Entry 1U0G (X-ray diffraction, 1.70 A resolution); this record covers chains A and B.

== Chain A (and B) ==
Name: Glucose-6-phosphate isomerase
From: Mus musculus
Notes: EC 5.3.1.9; chain B of this document is another copy of the same molecule, construct and numbering; everything in this record applies to it too
Reference sequence: P06745 (G6PI_MOUSE); residues 0-557 here = UniProt positions 0-557
Chain sequence (564 residues; numbered 0 to 563; the number before each row is that of its first residue; numbering starts at 0):
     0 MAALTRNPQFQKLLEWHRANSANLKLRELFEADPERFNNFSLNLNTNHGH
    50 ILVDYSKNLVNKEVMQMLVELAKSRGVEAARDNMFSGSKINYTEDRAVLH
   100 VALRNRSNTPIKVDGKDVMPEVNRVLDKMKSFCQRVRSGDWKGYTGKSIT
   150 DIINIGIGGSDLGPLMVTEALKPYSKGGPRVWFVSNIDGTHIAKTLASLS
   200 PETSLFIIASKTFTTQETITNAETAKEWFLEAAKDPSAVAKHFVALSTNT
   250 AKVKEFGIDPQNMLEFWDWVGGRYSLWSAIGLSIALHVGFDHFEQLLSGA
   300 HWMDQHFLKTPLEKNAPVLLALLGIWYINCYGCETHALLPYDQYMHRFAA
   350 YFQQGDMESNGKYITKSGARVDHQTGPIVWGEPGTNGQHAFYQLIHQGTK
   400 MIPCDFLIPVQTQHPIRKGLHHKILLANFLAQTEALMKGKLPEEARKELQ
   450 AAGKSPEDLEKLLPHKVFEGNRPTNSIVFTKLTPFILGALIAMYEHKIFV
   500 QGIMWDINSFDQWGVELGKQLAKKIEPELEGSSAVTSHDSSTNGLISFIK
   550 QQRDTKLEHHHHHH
Disordered / not traced: 0, 557-563
Sequence notes: expression tag (558-563)
Ligand contacts: erythose-4-phosphate (E4P): Ile-156, Gly-157, Gly-158, Ser-159, Ala-208, Ser-209, Lys-210, Thr-211, Phe-212, Thr-214, Thr-217, Gly-271, Arg-272, Gln-353, Glu-357, Gln-511, Val-514, Lys-518

== Interface between chain A and chain B ==
Residue-residue contacts - 330 pairs, chain A then chain B:
  Phe-29(A) / Ser-539(B)
  Phe-29(A) / Ser-540(B)
  Pro-33(A) / Ser-539(B)
  Arg-35(A) / Ser-539(B)
  Phe-36(A) / Ser-539(B)  hydrogen bond (backbone-side chain)
  Phe-36(A) / Ser-540(B)
  Phe-36(A) / Gly-543(B)
  Asn-42(A) / Phe-547(B)
  His-49(A) / Phe-547(B)
  His-49(A) / Gln-551(B)
  Leu-51(A) / Leu-544(B)  hydrophobic
  Leu-51(A) / Phe-547(B)  hydrophobic
  Asp-53(A) / Ser-540(B)  hydrogen bond
  Asp-53(A) / Leu-544(B)
  Ser-55(A) / Ser-540(B)  hydrogen bond
  Lys-56(A) / Ser-540(B)  hydrogen bond
  Lys-56(A) / Thr-541(B)
  Lys-56(A) / Leu-544(B)
  Thr-92(A) / Leu-461(B)
  Thr-92(A) / His-464(B)
  Ile-156(A) / Thr-384(B)
  Ile-156(A) / Asn-385(B)
  Ile-156(A) / His-388(B)
  Gly-157(A) / His-388(B)
  Ser-184(A) / Asn-385(B)  hydrogen bond
  Asn-185(A) / Gln-342(B)  hydrogen bond
  Asn-185(A) / Gly-383(B)  hydrogen bond (side chain-backbone)
  Asn-185(A) / Thr-384(B)  hydrogen bond (side chain-backbone)
  Asn-185(A) / Asn-385(B)
  Asn-185(A) / Leu-424(B)
  Ile-186(A) / Thr-384(B)
  Ile-186(A) / His-420(B)  hydrogen bond (backbone-side chain)
  Ile-186(A) / Ile-423(B)  hydrophobic
  Ile-186(A) / Leu-424(B)  hydrophobic
  Asp-187(A) / Asp-341(B)
  Asp-187(A) / Gln-342(B)  hydrogen bond (side chain-backbone)
  Asp-187(A) / Leu-424(B)
  Gly-188(A) / Ile-415(B)
  Gly-188(A) / His-420(B)
  Thr-189(A) / Gln-342(B)
  Thr-189(A) / Tyr-343(B)
  Thr-189(A) / His-413(B)
  His-190(A) / Gln-342(B)
  Ile-191(A) / Ile-415(B)  hydrophobic
  Ile-191(A) / His-420(B)
  Ala-192(A) / His-413(B)
  Thr-214(A) / His-388(B)
  Gln-215(A) / Ile-423(B)
  Gln-215(A) / Asn-427(B)
  Glu-216(A) / Thr-384(B)  hydrogen bond
  Glu-216(A) / His-388(B)  salt bridge
  Thr-219(A) / Arg-416(B)
  Thr-219(A) / His-420(B)
  Thr-219(A) / Ile-423(B)
  Asn-220(A) / His-420(B)
  Thr-223(A) / Arg-416(B)  hydrogen bond
  Thr-223(A) / His-420(B)  hydrogen bond
  Glu-226(A) / Arg-416(B)  salt bridge
  Gly-331(A) / Glu-333(B)
  Cys-332(A) / Glu-333(B)
  Glu-333(A) / Gly-331(B)
  Glu-333(A) / Cys-332(B)
  Glu-333(A) / Glu-333(B)  hydrogen bond (side chain-backbone)
  Glu-333(A) / Thr-334(B)
  Glu-333(A) / Lys-399(B)
  Thr-334(A) / Glu-333(B)
  Thr-334(A) / Thr-334(B)
  Thr-334(A) / Ile-377(B)
  Asp-341(A) / Asp-187(B)
  Gln-342(A) / Asn-185(B)  hydrogen bond
  Gln-342(A) / Asp-187(B)  hydrogen bond (backbone-side chain)
  Gln-342(A) / Thr-189(B)
  Gln-342(A) / His-190(B)
  Tyr-343(A) / Thr-189(B)
  Arg-346(A) / Arg-346(B)
  Arg-346(A) / Glu-381(B)  salt bridge
  Ala-349(A) / Glu-381(B)
  Gln-352(A) / Trp-379(B)
  Gln-352(A) / Glu-381(B)
  Gln-352(A) / Phe-390(B)
  Gln-353(A) / His-388(B)  hydrogen bond (side chain-backbone)
  Gln-353(A) / Ala-389(B)
  Met-356(A) / Trp-379(B)  hydrophobic
  Met-356(A) / Phe-390(B)  hydrophobic
  Met-356(A) / Leu-393(B)
  Glu-357(A) / His-388(B)
  Glu-357(A) / Ala-389(B)
  Glu-357(A) / Gln-392(B)
  Gly-360(A) / Gln-392(B)  hydrogen bond (backbone-side chain)
  Gly-360(A) / Leu-393(B)
  Gly-360(A) / Gln-396(B)
  Gly-360(A) / Gly-397(B)
  Lys-361(A) / Gln-392(B)
  Lys-361(A) / Gln-396(B)
  Lys-361(A) / Gly-397(B)
  Lys-361(A) / Thr-398(B)
  Tyr-362(A) / Gln-396(B)  hydrogen bond (backbone-backbone)
  Tyr-362(A) / Pro-463(B)
  Tyr-362(A) / Val-466(B)  hydrogen bond (side chain-backbone)
  Tyr-362(A) / Glu-468(B)
  Ile-363(A) / Pro-463(B)
  Ile-363(A) / His-464(B)
  Thr-364(A) / His-464(B)
  Arg-369(A) / Glu-468(B)  salt bridge
  Val-370(A) / Thr-398(B)
  His-372(A) / Thr-398(B)
  Gln-373(A) / Thr-398(B)  hydrogen bond
  Gln-373(A) / Lys-399(B)  hydrogen bond
  Thr-374(A) / Thr-398(B)  hydrogen bond (backbone-side chain)
  Thr-374(A) / Lys-399(B)  hydrogen bond (backbone-side chain)
  Gly-375(A) / Leu-393(B)
  Gly-375(A) / Lys-399(B)  hydrogen bond (backbone-side chain)
  Pro-376(A) / Leu-393(B)
  Pro-376(A) / Lys-399(B)
  Ile-377(A) / Thr-334(B)
  Ile-377(A) / Trp-379(B)
  Ile-377(A) / Ile-401(B)  hydrophobic
  Trp-379(A) / Gln-352(B)
  Trp-379(A) / Met-356(B)  hydrophobic
  Trp-379(A) / Ile-377(B)
  Glu-381(A) / Arg-346(B)  salt bridge
  Glu-381(A) / Gln-352(B)
  Gly-383(A) / Asn-185(B)  hydrogen bond (backbone-side chain)
  Thr-384(A) / Ile-156(B)
  Thr-384(A) / Asn-185(B)  hydrogen bond (backbone-side chain)
  Thr-384(A) / Ile-186(B)
  Thr-384(A) / Glu-216(B)  hydrogen bond
  Asn-385(A) / Ile-156(B)
  Asn-385(A) / Ser-184(B)  hydrogen bond
  Asn-385(A) / Asn-185(B)  hydrogen bond
  Gln-387(A) / Val-514(B)
  His-388(A) / Ile-156(B)
  His-388(A) / Gly-157(B)
  His-388(A) / Thr-214(B)
  His-388(A) / Glu-216(B)  salt bridge
  His-388(A) / Gln-353(B)  hydrogen bond (backbone-side chain)
  His-388(A) / Glu-357(B)
  Ala-389(A) / Gln-353(B)
  Ala-389(A) / Glu-357(B)
  Phe-390(A) / Gln-352(B)
  Phe-390(A) / Met-356(B)  hydrophobic
  Gln-392(A) / Glu-357(B)
  Gln-392(A) / Gly-360(B)  hydrogen bond (side chain-backbone)
  Gln-392(A) / Lys-361(B)
  Gln-392(A) / Gln-511(B)
  Gln-392(A) / Trp-512(B)  hydrogen bond (side chain-backbone)
  Gln-392(A) / Gly-513(B)  hydrogen bond (side chain-backbone)
  Gln-392(A) / Val-514(B)
  Leu-393(A) / Met-356(B)
  Leu-393(A) / Gly-360(B)
  Leu-393(A) / Gly-375(B)
  Leu-393(A) / Pro-376(B)
  His-395(A) / Gly-513(B)
  Gln-396(A) / Gly-360(B)
  Gln-396(A) / Lys-361(B)
  Gln-396(A) / Tyr-362(B)  hydrogen bond (backbone-backbone)
  Gln-396(A) / Trp-512(B)
  Gln-396(A) / Gly-513(B)  hydrogen bond (side chain-backbone)
  Gly-397(A) / Gly-360(B)
  Gly-397(A) / Lys-361(B)
  Thr-398(A) / Lys-361(B)
  Thr-398(A) / Val-370(B)
  Thr-398(A) / His-372(B)
  Thr-398(A) / Gln-373(B)  hydrogen bond
  Thr-398(A) / Thr-374(B)  hydrogen bond (side chain-backbone)
  Lys-399(A) / Glu-333(B)
  Lys-399(A) / Gln-373(B)  hydrogen bond
  Lys-399(A) / Thr-374(B)  hydrogen bond (side chain-backbone)
  Lys-399(A) / Gly-375(B)  hydrogen bond (side chain-backbone)
  Lys-399(A) / Pro-376(B)
  Ile-401(A) / Ile-377(B)  hydrophobic
  Val-409(A) / Phe-547(B)  hydrophobic
  Val-409(A) / Ile-548(B)
  Val-409(A) / Gln-551(B)
  Val-409(A) / Arg-552(B)
  Gln-410(A) / Gln-551(B)  hydrogen bond (side chain-backbone)
  Gln-410(A) / Arg-552(B)
  Gln-410(A) / Thr-554(B)  hydrogen bond (side chain-backbone)
  Gln-410(A) / Leu-556(B)
  His-413(A) / Thr-189(B)
  His-413(A) / Ala-192(B)
  Ile-415(A) / Gly-188(B)
  Ile-415(A) / Ile-191(B)  hydrophobic
  Arg-416(A) / Thr-219(B)
  Arg-416(A) / Thr-223(B)  hydrogen bond
  Arg-416(A) / Glu-226(B)  salt bridge
  His-420(A) / Ile-186(B)  hydrogen bond (side chain-backbone)
  His-420(A) / Gly-188(B)
  His-420(A) / Ile-191(B)
  His-420(A) / Thr-219(B)
  His-420(A) / Asn-220(B)
  His-420(A) / Thr-223(B)  hydrogen bond
  Lys-422(A) / Glu-525(B)
  Lys-422(A) / Leu-528(B)
  Lys-422(A) / Glu-529(B)  salt bridge
  Ile-423(A) / Ile-186(B)  hydrophobic
  Ile-423(A) / Gln-215(B)
  Ile-423(A) / Thr-219(B)
  Ile-423(A) / Glu-525(B)
  Leu-424(A) / Asn-185(B)
  Leu-424(A) / Ile-186(B)  hydrophobic
  Leu-424(A) / Asp-187(B)
  Leu-425(A) / Leu-528(B)  hydrophobic
  Leu-425(A) / Ile-548(B)  hydrophobic
  Ala-426(A) / Ala-521(B)
  Ala-426(A) / Ile-524(B)  hydrophobic
  Ala-426(A) / Glu-525(B)
  Ala-426(A) / Leu-528(B)
  Asn-427(A) / Ala-521(B)
  Leu-429(A) / Ile-524(B)  hydrophobic
  Leu-429(A) / Leu-528(B)  hydrophobic
  Leu-429(A) / Leu-544(B)  hydrophobic
  Leu-429(A) / Ile-545(B)  hydrophobic
  Leu-429(A) / Ile-548(B)  hydrophobic
  Ala-430(A) / Gly-517(B)
  Ala-430(A) / Leu-520(B)
  Ala-430(A) / Ala-521(B)
  Ala-430(A) / Ile-524(B)
  Gln-431(A) / Gly-517(B)
  Glu-433(A) / Leu-520(B)
  Glu-433(A) / Ile-524(B)
  Glu-433(A) / His-537(B)  salt bridge
  Glu-433(A) / Asp-538(B)
  Glu-433(A) / Thr-541(B)
  Ala-434(A) / Leu-516(B)  hydrophobic
  Ala-434(A) / Leu-520(B)
  Met-436(A) / Asp-538(B)
  Gly-438(A) / Leu-516(B)
  Lys-439(A) / Leu-516(B)
  Lys-439(A) / Gln-519(B)  hydrogen bond
  Glu-447(A) / Gln-519(B)  hydrogen bond
  Lys-460(A) / Tyr-91(B)
  Leu-461(A) / Trp-512(B)
  Pro-463(A) / Tyr-362(B)
  Pro-463(A) / Ile-363(B)
  Pro-463(A) / Gly-367(B)
  His-464(A) / Thr-92(B)
  His-464(A) / Ile-363(B)
  His-464(A) / Thr-364(B)
  His-464(A) / Trp-512(B)
  Lys-465(A) / Trp-512(B)
  Lys-465(A) / Glu-515(B)  salt bridge
  Val-466(A) / Tyr-362(B)  hydrogen bond (backbone-side chain)
  Phe-467(A) / Trp-512(B)
  Phe-467(A) / Gly-513(B)
  Phe-467(A) / Leu-516(B)  hydrophobic
  Glu-468(A) / Tyr-362(B)
  Glu-468(A) / Arg-369(B)  salt bridge
  Ser-475(A) / Leu-544(B)
  Val-477(A) / Leu-544(B)  hydrophobic
  Val-477(A) / Phe-547(B)
  Thr-479(A) / Gln-551(B)  hydrogen bond
  Thr-479(A) / Leu-556(B)
  Lys-480(A) / Leu-556(B)
  Gln-511(A) / Gln-392(B)
  Trp-512(A) / Gln-392(B)  hydrogen bond (backbone-side chain)
  Trp-512(A) / Gln-396(B)
  Trp-512(A) / Leu-461(B)  hydrophobic
  Trp-512(A) / His-464(B)
  Trp-512(A) / Lys-465(B)
  Trp-512(A) / Phe-467(B)
  Gly-513(A) / Gln-392(B)  hydrogen bond (backbone-side chain)
  Gly-513(A) / Gln-396(B)
  Gly-513(A) / Phe-467(B)
  Val-514(A) / Gln-387(B)
  Val-514(A) / His-388(B)
  Val-514(A) / Gln-392(B)  hydrogen bond (backbone-side chain)
  Leu-516(A) / His-395(B)
  Leu-516(A) / Lys-439(B)
  Leu-516(A) / Phe-467(B)  hydrophobic
  Gly-517(A) / Gln-431(B)
  Lys-518(A) / His-388(B)
  Gln-519(A) / Lys-439(B)  hydrogen bond
  Gln-519(A) / Glu-447(B)
  Leu-520(A) / Ala-430(B)
  Leu-520(A) / Gln-431(B)
  Leu-520(A) / Ala-434(B)  hydrophobic
  Ala-521(A) / Ala-426(B)
  Ala-521(A) / Asn-427(B)
  Ile-524(A) / Ala-426(B)  hydrophobic
  Ile-524(A) / Leu-429(B)  hydrophobic
  Ile-524(A) / Glu-433(B)
  Glu-525(A) / Ile-423(B)
  Glu-525(A) / Ala-426(B)
  Leu-528(A) / Lys-422(B)
  Leu-528(A) / Leu-425(B)  hydrophobic
  Leu-528(A) / Ala-426(B)
  Leu-528(A) / Leu-429(B)  hydrophobic
  Glu-529(A) / Lys-422(B)  salt bridge
  His-537(A) / Glu-433(B)  salt bridge
  Asp-538(A) / Phe-29(B)
  Asp-538(A) / Glu-433(B)
  Asp-538(A) / Met-436(B)
  Ser-539(A) / Phe-29(B)
  Ser-539(A) / Pro-33(B)
  Ser-539(A) / Arg-35(B)
  Ser-539(A) / Phe-36(B)  hydrogen bond (side chain-backbone)
  Ser-540(A) / Phe-29(B)
  Ser-540(A) / Phe-36(B)
  Ser-540(A) / Asp-53(B)  hydrogen bond
  Ser-540(A) / Ser-55(B)  hydrogen bond
  Ser-540(A) / Lys-56(B)  hydrogen bond
  Thr-541(A) / Glu-433(B)
  Gly-543(A) / Phe-36(B)
  Leu-544(A) / Leu-51(B)  hydrophobic
  Leu-544(A) / Asp-53(B)
  Leu-544(A) / Lys-56(B)
  Leu-544(A) / Leu-429(B)  hydrophobic
  Leu-544(A) / Ser-475(B)
  Leu-544(A) / Val-477(B)  hydrophobic
  Ile-545(A) / Leu-429(B)  hydrophobic
  Phe-547(A) / Asn-42(B)
  Phe-547(A) / His-49(B)
  Phe-547(A) / Leu-51(B)  hydrophobic
  Phe-547(A) / Val-409(B)  hydrophobic
  Phe-547(A) / Val-477(B)
  Ile-548(A) / Val-409(B)
  Ile-548(A) / Leu-425(B)  hydrophobic
  Ile-548(A) / Leu-429(B)  hydrophobic
  Gln-551(A) / His-49(B)
  Gln-551(A) / Val-409(B)
  Gln-551(A) / Gln-410(B)  hydrogen bond (backbone-side chain)
  Gln-551(A) / Thr-479(B)  hydrogen bond
  Arg-552(A) / Val-409(B)
  Arg-552(A) / Gln-410(B)
  Thr-554(A) / Gln-410(B)  hydrogen bond (backbone-side chain)
  Leu-556(A) / His-47(B)
  Leu-556(A) / Gly-48(B)
  Leu-556(A) / Thr-479(B)
  Leu-556(A) / Lys-480(B)
Also at the interface, not in a pair above, chain A (148 interface residues in all): His-47, Gly-48, Tyr-91, Asp-160, Lys-193, Glu-222, Tyr-340, Gly-367, Pro-382, Met-400, Thr-411, Leu-419, Phe-478, Asp-510, Asp-553
Also at the interface, not in a pair above, chain B (148 interface residues in all): Asp-160, Leu-161, Lys-193, Glu-222, Tyr-340, Ala-349, Pro-382, Met-400, Thr-411, Leu-419, Phe-478, Thr-482, Asp-510, Asp-553

== In short ==
Chain A and chain B each contribute 148 residues to their interface; the contacts include 61 hydrogen bonds
and 13 salt bridges. Among the polar pairs are Glu-216(A)/His-388(B), Glu-226(A)/Arg-416(B) and
Arg-346(A)/Glu-381(B). Chain A binds erythose-4-phosphate.
Chain A and chain B are both Glucose-6-phosphate isomerase (Mus musculus); the structure, Crystal structure of
mouse phosphoglucose isomerase in complex with erythrose 4-phosphate, was determined by X-ray diffraction
(same publication as 1U0E and 1U0F).
